PDB entry 2LIG | X-ray diffraction, 2.00 A resolution | chains A and B

== Chain A (and B) ==
Protein: Aspartate receptor
From: Salmonella typhimurium
Notes: chain B of this document is another copy of the same molecule, construct and numbering; everything in this record applies to it too
UniProt: P02941 (MCP2_SALTY); numbering as in UniProt (aligned over 26-188)
Chain sequence (164 residues; each row starts with the number of its first residue):
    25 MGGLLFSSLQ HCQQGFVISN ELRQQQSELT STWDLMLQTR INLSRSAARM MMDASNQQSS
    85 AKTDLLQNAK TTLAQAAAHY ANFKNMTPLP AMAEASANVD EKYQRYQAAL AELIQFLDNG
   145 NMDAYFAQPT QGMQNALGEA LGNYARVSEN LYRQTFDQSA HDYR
Not modelled in the structure: 182-188
Construct notes: conflict C36 (Asn in P02941)
Ligand contacts:
  - aspartic acid (ASP): R64, L137, Y149, F150, Q152, T154
  - 1,10-phenanthroline (PHN): F30, C36, G39, F40, S43, Y176, T179, F180
Swiss-Prot annotation at these positions:
  - region: R64 to R73 (The 3 Arg may form a positively charged pocket, which binds the alpha-carboxyl group of the attractant AA)
From the paper describing this entry:
  - self-association interface (contacts with another copy of this molecule); pairs are residue here / residue on that copy: C36-C36 (disulfide)
  - binding site for aspartic acid: R73, Y149 to T154
  - conformationally variable residues (loop rearrangement): D77 to A85, Y149 to T154
  - binding site for 1,10-phenanthroline: F30, F40

== How chain A and chain B interact ==
Residue-residue contacts (59):
  G27(A) - L33(B)
  G27(A) - Q37(B)
  L28(A) - Q37(B)  hydrogen bond (backbone-side chain)
  L29(A) - Q37(B)  hydrogen bond (backbone-side chain)
  F30(A) - Q37(B)
  F30(A) - F40(B)  hydrophobic
  S32(A) - L33(B)
  L33(A) - L28(B)  hydrophobic
  L33(A) - F30(B)  hydrophobic
  L33(A) - S32(B)
  L33(A) - L33(B)
  L33(A) - C36(B)  hydrophobic
  C36(A) - C36(B)  disulfide
  C36(A) - Q37(B)
  Q37(A) - G27(B)  hydrogen bond (side chain-backbone)
  Q37(A) - L28(B)
  Q37(A) - L29(B)  hydrogen bond (side chain-backbone)
  Q37(A) - F30(B)
  Q37(A) - C36(B)
  F40(A) - F30(B)  hydrophobic
  F40(A) - Y176(B)
  F40(A) - F180(B)  hydrophobic
  N44(A) - Y176(B)  hydrogen bond
  R47(A) - E173(B)  salt bridge
  R47(A) - Y176(B)
  T54(A) - T54(B)
  W57(A) - D58(B)  hydrogen bond
  D58(A) - W57(B)  hydrogen bond
  D58(A) - L61(B)
  L61(A) - D58(B)
  L61(A) - I65(B)  hydrophobic
  R64(A) - I65(B)
  R64(A) - R69(B)
  I65(A) - L61(B)  hydrophobic
  I65(A) - R64(B)
  I65(A) - I65(B)  hydrophobic
  I65(A) - Q158(B)
  S68(A) - S68(B)
  S68(A) - R69(B)  hydrogen bond (side chain-backbone)
  R69(A) - R64(B)
  R69(A) - Q155(B)  hydrogen bond
  A72(A) - M75(B)
  A72(A) - F150(B)  hydrophobic
  R73(A) - F150(B)
  M75(A) - A72(B)  hydrophobic
  M76(A) - F150(B)  hydrophobic
  M146(A) - Q81(B)
  D147(A) - Q81(B)  hydrogen bond
  F150(A) - A72(B)  hydrophobic
  F150(A) - R73(B)
  F150(A) - M76(B)  hydrophobic
  F150(A) - Q81(B)
  F150(A) - Q82(B)
  Q155(A) - R69(B)
  E173(A) - R47(B)  salt bridge
  Y176(A) - F40(B)
  Y176(A) - N44(B)  hydrogen bond
  Y176(A) - R47(B)
  F180(A) - F40(B)  hydrophobic
Also at the interface, not in a pair above, chain A (33 interface residues in all): Q62, N66, Q158
Also at the interface, not in a pair above, chain B (33 interface residues in all): S31, Q62
Inter-chain disulfides: C36(A)-C36(B)
The authors on this interface:
  - specific contacts: C36(A)-C36(B)

== Summary ==
The chain A/chain B interface involves 33 residues from each chain, with 1 disulfide bond, 11 hydrogen bonds
and 2 salt bridges. Among the polar pairs are R47(A)-E173(B), L28(A)-Q37(B) and L29(A)-Q37(B). The authors
report a contact between C36(A) and C36(B). The paper reports a binding site for aspartic acid at R73(A) and
Y149(A); a binding site for 1,10-phenanthroline at F30(A) and F40(A).
Both chains are Aspartate receptor (Salmonella typhimurium). Entry 2LIG (Three-dimensional structures of the
ligand-binding domain of the bacterial aspartate receptor with and without A ligand) was determined by X-ray
diffraction together with 1LIH from the same study.
